PDB entry 6T79 | electron microscopy, 3.20 A resolution | chains B and J of the 10 polymer chains in the assembly

# Chain B
Name: Histone H4
Source organism: Homo sapiens
UniProtKB: P62805 (H4_HUMAN); residues 0-102 here correspond to UniProt positions 1-103 (UniProt number = residue number + 1)
Amino-acid sequence (103 residues; each row starts with the number of its first residue; numbering starts at 0):
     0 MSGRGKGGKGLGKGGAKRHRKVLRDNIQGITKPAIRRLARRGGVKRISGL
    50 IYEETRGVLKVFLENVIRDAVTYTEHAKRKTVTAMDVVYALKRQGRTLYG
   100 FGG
Not modelled in the structure: 0-17, 102
Swiss-Prot annotation at these positions:
  - DNA-binding region: Lys16 to Lys20
  - modified residue: Ser1 (N-acetylserine), Arg3 (Asymmetric dimethylarginine), Lys5 (N6-(2-hydroxyisobutyryl)lysine), Lys8 (N6-(2-hydroxyisobutyryl)lysine), Lys12 (N6-(2-hydroxyisobutyryl)lysine), Lys16 (N6-(2-hydroxyisobutyryl)lysine), Lys20 (N6,N6,N6-trimethyllysine), Lys31 (N6-(2-hydroxyisobutyryl)lysine), Lys44 (N6-(2-hydroxyisobutyryl)lysine), Ser47 (Phosphoserine), Tyr51 (Phosphotyrosine), Lys59 (N6-(2-hydroxyisobutyryl)lysine), Lys77 (N6-(2-hydroxyisobutyryl)lysine), Lys79 (N6-(2-hydroxyisobutyryl)lysine), Thr80 (Phosphothreonine), Tyr88 (Phosphotyrosine), Lys91 (N6-(2-hydroxyisobutyryl)lysine)
  - cross-link (Glycyl lysine isopeptide (Lys-Gly)): Lys12 (interchain with G-Cter in SUMO2), Lys20 (interchain with G-Cter in SUMO2), Lys31 (interchain with G-Cter in SUMO2), Lys59 (interchain with G-Cter in SUMO2), Lys79 (interchain with G-Cter in SUMO2), Lys91 (interchain with G-Cter in SUMO2)

# Chain J
Molecule: 147-nt DNA strand
Sequence (147 nucleotides; row label = number of the first residue in the row; numbers below 1 keep their minus sign (DA-1 is residue -1)):
    -1 ATCACGTGTGCTCTTCCGATCTCCGAGTGTCGTTAGGCATTAAGCTGAAC
    49 GCACAAAGGAACAAAATAAACAATACCACCGAAACAAAGAATTAGAATAG
    99 TATAACGCTAACAAACATAAATTAGATCGGAAGAGCGTCGTGTAGAT
Not modelled in the structure: -1 to 0

# Chain B / chain J interface
Pairs across the interface (14; chain B residue first):
  Arg35(B) with DA82(J), salt bridge to the phosphate
  Arg39(B) with DA82(J), phosphate contact; DC83(J), salt bridge to the phosphate
  Arg45(B) with DA81(J), hydrogen bond to the sugar; DA82(J), phosphate contact
  Ile46(B) with DA81(J), sugar contact; DA82(J), hydrogen bond to the phosphate
  Ser47(B) with DA81(J), phosphate contact
  Gly48(B) with DA81(J), hydrogen bond to the phosphate
  Tyr51(B) with DA82(J), phosphate contact
  Arg78(B) with DA102(J), phosphate contact
  Lys79(B) with DT101(J), salt bridge to the phosphate; DA102(J), hydrogen bond to the phosphate
  Thr80(B) with DA102(J), hydrogen bond to the phosphate
Other interface residues (no listed pair), chain B (11 interface residues in all): Leu49
Other interface residues (no listed pair), chain J (6 interface residues in all): DA103

# Overview
The interface between chain B and chain J involves 11 residues on one side and 6 on the other; the contacts
include 5 hydrogen bonds and 3 salt bridges. Among the polar pairs are Arg45(B)-DA81(J), Ile46(B)-DA82(J) and
Gly48(B)-DA81(J).
Chain B is Histone H4 (Homo sapiens) and chain J is a 147-nt DNA strand; the structure, Structure of a human
nucleosome at 3.2 A resolution, was determined by electron microscopy.
